PDB entry 7LF8 | X-ray diffraction, 2.15 A resolution | chains A and L of the 3 polymer chains in the assembly

# Chain A
Protein: Apolipoprotein L2
Source organism: Homo sapiens
UniProt: J3KQL8 (J3KQL8_HUMAN); residues 2-113 here correspond to UniProt positions 114-225 (UniProt number = residue number + 112)
Sequence (128 residues; numbered -14 to 113; the number before each row is that of its first residue; numbers below 1 keep their minus sign (Met-14 is residue -14)):
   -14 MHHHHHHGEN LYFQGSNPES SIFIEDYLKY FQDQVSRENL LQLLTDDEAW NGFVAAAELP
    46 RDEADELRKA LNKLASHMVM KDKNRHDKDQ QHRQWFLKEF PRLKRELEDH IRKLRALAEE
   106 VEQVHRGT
Not modelled in the structure: -14 to 5, 63-113
Sequence notes: initiating methionine (-14); expression tag (-13 to 1)

# Chain L
Protein: Fab 6D12 light chain
Source organism: Homo sapiens
Notes: antibody fragment or engineered binder
Sequence (214 residues; numbered 1 to 214; the number before each row is that of its first residue):
     1 DVQITQSPSY LAASPGETIT INCRASKIIS KYLAWYQEKP GKTIKLLIYS GFTLQSGIPS
    61 RFSGSGSGTD FTLTISSLEP EDFAMYYCQQ HNEYPLTFGA GTKLEIKRTV AAPSVFIFPP
   121 SDEQLKSGTA SVVCLLNNFY PREAKVQWKV DNALQSGNSQ ESVTEQDSKD STYSLSSTLT
   181 LSKADYEKHK VYACEVTHQG LSSPVTKSFN RGEC
Not modelled in the structure: 213-214
Cystine bridges: Cys23-Cys88, Cys134-Cys194

# How chain A and chain L interact
Pairs across the interface - 8 pairs, chain A then chain L:
  Pro45(A) - Asn92(L)
  Pro45(A) - Glu93(L)
  Arg46(A) - Tyr32(L)
  Arg46(A) - Asn92(L)  hydrogen bond (backbone-backbone)
  Asp47(A) - Ile28(L)
  Asp47(A) - Ser30(L)
  Asp47(A) - Asn92(L)  hydrogen bond (backbone-side chain)
  Asp50(A) - Tyr32(L)  hydrogen bond
Other interface residues (no listed pair), chain A (5 interface residues in all): Glu43
Other interface residues (no listed pair), chain L (9 interface residues in all): Ile29, Ser50, His91, Tyr94

# In short
Chain A and chain L form an interface of 5 and 9 residues respectively; the contacts include 3 hydrogen bonds.
Among the polar pairs are Asp47(A)-Asn92(L), Asp50(A)-Tyr32(L) and Arg46(A)-Asn92(L).
Chain A is Apolipoprotein L2 and chain L is Fab 6D12 light chain, both from Homo sapiens; the structure, Fab
6D12 bound to ApoL2 NTD, was determined by X-ray diffraction (same publication as 7LF7, 7LFA, 7LFB and 7LFD).
